8I9L - chains B and A of the 6 polymer chains in the assembly; structure by electron microscopy, 3.18 A resolution.

[Chain B]
Molecule: Guanine nucleotide-binding protein G(I)/G(S)/G(T) subunit beta-1
Source organism: Homo sapiens
UniProtKB: P62873 (GBB1_HUMAN); residues 2-340 here = UniProt positions 2-340
Sequence (350 residues; row label = number of the first residue in the row; numbers below 1 keep their minus sign (Met-9 is residue -9)):
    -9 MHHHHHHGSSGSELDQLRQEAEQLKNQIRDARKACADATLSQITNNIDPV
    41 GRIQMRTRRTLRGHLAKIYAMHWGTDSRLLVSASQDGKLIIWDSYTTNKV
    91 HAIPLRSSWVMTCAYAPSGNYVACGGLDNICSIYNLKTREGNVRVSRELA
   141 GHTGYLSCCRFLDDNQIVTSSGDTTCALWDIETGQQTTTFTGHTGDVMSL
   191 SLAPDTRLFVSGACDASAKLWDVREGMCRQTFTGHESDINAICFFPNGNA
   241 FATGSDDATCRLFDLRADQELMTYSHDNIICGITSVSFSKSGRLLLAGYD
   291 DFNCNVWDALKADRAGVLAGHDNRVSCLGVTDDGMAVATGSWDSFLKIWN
Not modelled in the structure: -9 to 3
Construct notes: initiating methionine (-9); expression tag (-8 to 1)
Curated features (UniProtKB/Swiss-Prot):
  - modified residue: Ser2 (N-acetylserine), His266 (Phosphohistidine)
  - natural variant: Leu30 (L30F: In MRD42; uncertain significance), Arg52 (R52G: In MRD42), Gly64 (G64V: In MRD42), Asp76 (D76E: In MRD42; D76G: In MRD42), Gly77 (G77S: In MRD42), Lys78 (K78R: In MRD42), Ile80 (I80N: In MRD42; I80T: In MRD42), His91 (H91R: In MRD42; uncertain significance), Ala92 (A92T: In MRD42), Pro94 (P94S: In MRD42), Leu95 (L95P: In MRD42), Arg96 (R96L: In MRD42), 5 further natural variant entries in UniProt

[Chain A]
Molecule: Guanine nucleotide-binding protein G(o) subunit alpha
Source organism: Homo sapiens
UniProtKB: P09471 (GNAO_HUMAN); numbering as in UniProt; present here: 4-55, 182-354
Sequence (250 residues; numbered -11 to 354; 116 numbers in that range are skipped by the numbering (no residue carries them; nothing is unmodelled there); the number before each row is that of its first residue; numbers below 1 keep their minus sign (Met-11 is residue -11)):
   -11 MGHHHHHHENLYFQGTLSAEERAALERSKAIEKNLKEDGISAAKDVKLLL
    39 LGADNSGKSTIVKQMKI
   172 IHGGSGGSGGTTGIVETHFTFKNLHFRLFDVGGQRSERKKWIHCFEDVTA
   222 IIFCVDLSDYDQVLHEDETTNRMHESLMLFDSICNNKFFIDTSIILFLNK
   272 KDLFGEKIKKSPLTICFPEYTGPNTYEDAAAYIQAQFESKNRSPNKEIYC
   322 HMTCATDTNNAQVIFDAVTDIIIANNLRGCGLY
Not modelled in the structure: -11 to 5, 172-182, 232-243
Construct notes: initiating methionine (-11); expression tag (-10 to 3); engineered mutation Asp42 (Gly in P09471), Asn43 (Glu in P09471), Asp227 (Ala in P09471), Asp230 (Gly in P09471), Ala332 (Ile in P09471), Ile335 (Val in P09471); linker (174-181)
Curated features (UniProtKB/Swiss-Prot):
  - region: Lys35 to Ala41, Ser44 to Thr48 (G1 motif), Phe197 to Arg206 (G3 motif), Ile266 to Asp273 (G4 motif), Thr324 to Thr329 (G5 motif)
  - binding site (GTP): Lys46, Ser47, Thr48, Asn270, Asp273, Cys325
  - binding site (Mg(2+)): Ser47, Thr182
  - natural variant: Gly40 (G40R: In DEE17 and NEDIM; G40W: Found in a patient with intractable early-onset epilepsy), Ser47 (S47G: In NEDIM), Gln52 (Q52P: Found in a patient with intractable early-onset epilepsy; Q52R: In DEE17), Ile172 (I172T: In NEDIM), Thr191 to Phe197 (deletion: In DEE17), Gly203 (G203R: In DEE17), Arg209 (R209C: In DEE17 and NEDIM; R209G: In NEDIM; R209H: In NEDIM; R209L: In NEDIM), Glu246 (E246G: In NEDIM; E246K: In NEDIM), Ile279 (I279N: In DEE17)
  - modified residue: Gln205 (5-glutamyl histamine), Cys351 (ADP-ribosylcysteine)
  - lipidation: Cys351 (S-palmitoyl cysteine)
  - mutagenesis: Cys351 (C351A: Strong loss of binding to ADGRG3)

[Chain B / chain A interface]
Contacting residue pairs (47):
  Gly53(B) with Leu23(A)
  Leu55(B) with Leu23(A); Gly27(A)
  Lys57(B) with Glu217(A), salt bridge; Asp218(A), salt bridge
  Tyr59(B) with His214(A), hydrogen bond; Cys215(A)
  Gln75(B) with Cys215(A)
  Lys78(B) with Leu23(A); Asp26(A), salt bridge
  Asn88(B) with Leu13(A); Ser16(A), hydrogen bond
  Lys89(B) with Ser16(A), hydrogen bond (backbone-side chain); Ile19(A); Glu20(A)
  Val90(B) with Arg15(A), hydrogen bond (backbone-side chain)
  His91(B) with Arg15(A); Ile19(A)
  Ala92(B) with Leu23(A), hydrophobic
  Ser98(B) with Arg198(A)
  Trp99(B) with Lys35(A); Ile185(A); Glu187(A); Phe200(A), hydrophobic; Cys215(A); Phe216(A), hydrophobic
  Leu117(B) with Gly184(A); Ile185(A); Gln205(A), hydrogen bond (backbone-side chain); Trp212(A), hydrophobic; Cys215(A), hydrophobic; Phe216(A), hydrophobic
  Asn119(B) with Gly184(A); Gln205(A), hydrogen bond
  Tyr145(B) with Gln205(A); Ser207(A); Lys211(A); Trp212(A)
  Gly162(B) with Arg206(A); Ser207(A), hydrogen bond (backbone-side chain)
  Asp186(B) with Ser207(A), hydrogen bond; Glu208(A), hydrogen bond (side chain-backbone)
  Cys204(B) with Glu208(A); Lys211(A)
  Asn230(B) with Lys211(A), hydrogen bond
  Trp332(B) with His214(A); Glu217(A)
Other interface residues (no listed pair), chain B (26 interface residues in all): Ser97, Met101, Gly144, Asp163, Asp228
Other interface residues (no listed pair), chain A (27 interface residues in all): Lys24, Phe259

[Summary]
26 residues of chain B and 27 residues of chain A are in contact; the contacts include 10 hydrogen bonds and 3
salt bridges. Polar contacts include Lys57(B)-Glu217(A), Lys57(B)-Asp218(A) and Lys78(B)-Asp26(A).
Here chain B is Guanine nucleotide-binding protein G(I)/G(S)/G(T) subunit beta-1 and chain A is Guanine
nucleotide-binding protein G(o) subunit alpha, both from Homo sapiens. Entry 8I9L (Structure of C3a-C3aR-Go
complex (Composite map)) was determined by electron microscopy, deposited together with 8HPT, 8HQC, 8I95,
8I97, 8I9A, 8I9S and 3 further entries.
